Entry 8YVE (electron microscopy, 2.30 A resolution); this record covers chains B and v of the 10 polymer chains in the assembly.

== Chain B ==
Protein: Major carboxysome shell protein CsoS1A
From: Halothiobacillus neapolitanus
UniProt: P45689 (CSOSA_HALNC); residues 1-98 here = UniProt positions 1-98
Amino-acid sequence (98 residues; numbered 1 to 98; the number before each row is that of its first residue):
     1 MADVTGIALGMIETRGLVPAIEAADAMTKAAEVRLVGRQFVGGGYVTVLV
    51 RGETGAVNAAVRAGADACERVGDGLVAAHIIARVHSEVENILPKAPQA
Unresolved in the structure: 1-5, 98

== Chain v ==
Protein: Carboxysome shell vertex protein CsoS4A
From: Halothiobacillus neapolitanus
UniProt: O85043 (CSS4A_HALNC); residues 1-83 here = UniProt positions 1-83
Amino-acid sequence (83 residues; numbered 1 to 83; the number before each row is that of its first residue):
     1 MKIMQVEKTLVSTNRIADMGHKPLLVVWEKPGAPRQVAVDAIGCIPGDWV
    51 LCVGSSAAREAAGSKSYPSDLTIIGIIDQWNGE
Unresolved in the structure: 83

== Chain B / chain v interface ==
Residue-residue contacts (17; chain B residue first):
  Lys29(B) with Thr9(v); Gly43(v), hydrogen bond (side chain-backbone); Cys44(v); Ile45(v)
  Ala30(B) with Thr9(v); Pro23(v), hydrophobic
  Ala31(B) with Thr9(v); Val11(v), hydrophobic
  Glu32(B) with Thr9(v)
  Gly55(B) with Val11(v); Thr13(v)
  Ala59(B) with Val11(v), hydrophobic
  Arg62(B) with Arg15(v); Gly20(v), hydrogen bond (side chain-backbone); His21(v)
  Ala63(B) with His21(v)
  Asp66(B) with His21(v), salt bridge
Other interface residues (no listed pair), chain B (11 interface residues in all): Ala56, Asn58
Other interface residues (no listed pair), chain v (11 interface residues in all): Leu25
Interface features reported in the paper:
  - specific contacts: Lys29(B)-Gly43(v) (hydrogen bond)

== Summary ==
The chain B/chain v interface involves 11 residues from each chain; the contacts include 2 hydrogen bonds and
1 salt bridge. Polar pairs include Asp66(B)-His21(v), Lys29(B)-Gly43(v) and Arg62(B)-Gly20(v). The authors
report a hydrogen bond between Lys29(B) and Gly43(v).
Chain B is Major carboxysome shell protein CsoS1A and chain v is Carboxysome shell vertex protein CsoS4A, both
from Halothiobacillus neapolitanus; the structure, cryo-EM structure of carboxysomal midi-shell: icosahedral
assembly from CsoS4A/4B/1A/1B/1C/1D and CsoS2 C-terminal co-expression (T = 9), was determined by electron
microscopy (same publication as 8YVF, 8YVI and 9F0H).
